8XZF - chains B and S of the 6 polymer chains in the assembly; structure by electron microscopy, 3.00 A resolution.

Chain B:
Name: Guanine nucleotide-binding protein G(I)/G(S)/G(T) subunit beta-1
From: Homo sapiens
Reference sequence: P62873 (GBB1_HUMAN); residues 2-340 here = UniProt positions 2-340
Amino-acid sequence (339 residues; each row starts with the number of its first residue):
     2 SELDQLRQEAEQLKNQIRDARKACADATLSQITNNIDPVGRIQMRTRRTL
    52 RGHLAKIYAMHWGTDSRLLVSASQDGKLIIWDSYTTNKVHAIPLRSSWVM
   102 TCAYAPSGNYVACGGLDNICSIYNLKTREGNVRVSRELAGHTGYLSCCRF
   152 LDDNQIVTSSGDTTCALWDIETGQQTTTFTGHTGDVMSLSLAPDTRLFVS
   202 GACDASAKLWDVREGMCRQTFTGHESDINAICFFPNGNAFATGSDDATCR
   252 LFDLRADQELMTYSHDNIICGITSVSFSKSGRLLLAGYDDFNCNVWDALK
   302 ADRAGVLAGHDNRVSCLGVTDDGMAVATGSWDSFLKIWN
Curated features (UniProtKB/Swiss-Prot):
  - modified residue: Ser2 (N-acetylserine), His266 (Phosphohistidine)
  - natural variant: Leu30 (L30F: In MRD42; uncertain significance), Arg52 (R52G: In MRD42), Gly64 (G64V: In MRD42), Asp76 (D76E: In MRD42; D76G: In MRD42), Gly77 (G77S: In MRD42), Lys78 (K78R: In MRD42), Ile80 (I80N: In MRD42; I80T: In MRD42), His91 (H91R: In MRD42; uncertain significance), Ala92 (A92T: In MRD42), Pro94 (P94S: In MRD42), Leu95 (L95P: In MRD42), Arg96 (R96L: In MRD42), 5 further natural variant entries in UniProt

Chain S:
Name: scFv16
From: synthetic construct
Notes: antibody fragment or engineered binder
Amino-acid sequence (250 residues; row label = number of the first residue in the row; note: 3 numbers in that range are skipped by the numbering (no residue carries them; nothing is unmodelled there); a row labelled like 120A-120O holds insertion residues (120A, then the next letters in order)):
     1 DVQLVESGGGLVQPGGSRKLSCSASGFAFSSFGMHWVRQAPEKGLEWVAY
    51 ISSGSGTIYYADTVKGRFTISRDDPKNTLFLQMTSLRSEDTAMYYCVRSI
   101 YYYGSSPFDFWGQGTTLTVS
120A-120O SGGGGSGGGGSGGGG
   124 SDIVMTQATSSVPVTPGESVSISCRSSKSLLHSNGNTYLYWFLQRPGQSP
   174 QLLIYRMSNLASGVPDRFSGSGSGTAFTLTISRLEAEDVGVYYCMQHLEY
   224 PLTFGAGTKLELKGS
Unresolved in the structure: 1, 120A-120O, 236-238
Cystine bridges: Cys22-Cys96, Cys147-Cys217

Chain B / chain S interface:
Pairs across the interface - 15 pairs, chain B then chain S:
  Asp66(B) - Tyr103(S)
  Arg68(B) - Tyr103(S)
  Leu69(B) - Tyr103(S)  hydrophobic
  Asp83(B) - Tyr103(S)
  Val90(B) - Tyr102(S)  hydrophobic
  His91(B) - Tyr102(S)
  Arg129(B) - Val2(S)
  Arg129(B) - Arg98(S)  hydrogen bond (backbone-side chain)
  Arg129(B) - Phe110(S)
  Glu130(B) - Gly26(S)
  Glu130(B) - Phe27(S)
  Glu130(B) - Ala28(S)  hydrogen bond (backbone-backbone)
  Glu130(B) - Phe32(S)
  Gly131(B) - Phe32(S)
  Gly131(B) - Ile100(S)
Other interface residues (no listed pair), chain B (10 interface residues in all): Asn132
Other interface residues (no listed pair), chain S (11 interface residues in all): Ser31

Summary:
10 residues of chain B face 11 of chain S across their interface; the contacts include 2 hydrogen bonds. Polar
contacts include Arg129(B)-Arg98(S) and Glu130(B)-Ala28(S).
Here chain B is Guanine nucleotide-binding protein G(I)/G(S)/G(T) subunit beta-1 (Homo sapiens) and chain S is
scFv16 (synthetic construct). Entry 8XZF (Cryo-EM structure of the WN561-bound human APLNR-Gi complex) was
determined by electron microscopy, deposited together with 8XZG, 8XZH, 8XZI and 8XZJ.
